6VQB - chains J and N of the 16 polymer chains in the assembly; structure by electron microscopy, 3.60 A resolution.

# Chain J
Molecule: V-type proton ATPase subunit E 1
From: Rattus norvegicus
UniProtKB: Q6PCU2 (VATE1_RAT); residues 1-226 here = UniProt positions 1-226
Chain sequence (226 residues; numbered 1 to 226; the number before each row is that of its first residue):
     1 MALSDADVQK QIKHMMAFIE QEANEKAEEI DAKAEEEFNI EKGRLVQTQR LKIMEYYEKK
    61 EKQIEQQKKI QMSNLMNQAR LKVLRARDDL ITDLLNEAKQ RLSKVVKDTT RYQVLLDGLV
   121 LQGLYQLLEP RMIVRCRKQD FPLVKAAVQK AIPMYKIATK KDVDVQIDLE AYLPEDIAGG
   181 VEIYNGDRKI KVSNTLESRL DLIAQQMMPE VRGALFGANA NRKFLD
Not modelled in the structure: 1-65
UniProt features mapped onto this chain:
  - modified residue: Ala-2 (N-acetylalanine), Tyr-56 (Phosphotyrosine)

# Chain N
Molecule: V-type proton ATPase subunit G
From: Rattus norvegicus
UniProtKB: Q8R2H0 (Q8R2H0_RAT); residues 1-118 here = UniProt positions 1-118
Chain sequence (118 residues; numbered 1 to 118; the number before each row is that of its first residue):
     1 MASQSQGIQQ LLQAEKRAAE KVADARKRKA RRLKQAKEEA QMEVEQYRRE REQEFQSKQQ
    61 AAMGSQGNLS AEVEQATRRQ VQGMQSSQQR NRERVLTQLL GMVCDVRPQV HPNYRITV
Not modelled in the structure: 1-69, 117-118

# How chain J and chain N interact
Contacting residue pairs (60):
  Leu-75(J) with Ser-70(N); Val-73(N), hydrophobic
  Met-76(J) with Val-73(N), hydrophobic
  Ala-79(J) with Val-73(N), hydrophobic; Thr-77(N)
  Lys-82(J) with Glu-74(N), salt bridge
  Val-83(J) with Gln-80(N); Val-81(N), hydrophobic; Met-84(N), hydrophobic
  Ala-86(J) with Val-81(N), hydrophobic
  Arg-87(J) with Met-84(N)
  Leu-90(J) with Met-84(N), hydrophobic; Gln-85(N); Gln-88(N), hydrogen bond (backbone-side chain)
  Ile-91(J) with Gln-88(N)
  Leu-94(J) with Arg-92(N); Val-95(N), hydrophobic; Leu-96(N), hydrophobic
  Glu-97(J) with Leu-96(N)
  Ala-98(J) with Leu-96(N), hydrophobic; Leu-100(N)
  Arg-101(J) with Glu-93(N), salt bridge; Leu-96(N); Leu-100(N)
  Leu-102(J) with Leu-100(N), hydrophobic
  Arg-111(J) with Cys-104(N)
  Leu-115(J) with Cys-104(N); Val-106(N), hydrophobic
  Gly-118(J) with Val-106(N)
  Leu-119(J) with Val-106(N)
  Gln-122(J) with Val-106(N); Arg-107(N)
  Tyr-125(J) with Gln-109(N); Val-110(N), hydrophobic
  Leu-128(J) with Tyr-114(N), hydrophobic
  Thr-159(J) with Val-110(N); Tyr-114(N), hydrogen bond (backbone-side chain); Ile-116(N)
  Arg-199(J) with Val-103(N), hydrogen bond (side chain-backbone); Asp-105(N), hydrogen bond (side chain-backbone); Val-106(N), hydrogen bond (side chain-backbone)
  Leu-200(J) with Leu-99(N), hydrophobic; Val-103(N), hydrophobic
  Ile-203(J) with Leu-99(N), hydrophobic; Met-102(N); Val-103(N), hydrophobic
  Ala-204(J) with Leu-99(N), hydrophobic
  Met-207(J) with Gln-98(N); Met-102(N), hydrophobic
  Glu-210(J) with Gln-98(N), hydrogen bond
  Val-211(J) with Val-95(N), hydrophobic
  Ala-214(J) with Asn-91(N), hydrogen bond (backbone-side chain); Arg-94(N); Val-95(N), hydrophobic
  Leu-215(J) with Ser-87(N), hydrogen bond (backbone-side chain); Gln-88(N); Asn-91(N); Val-95(N), hydrophobic
  Phe-216(J) with Met-84(N), hydrophobic; Ser-87(N)
Other interface residues (no listed pair), chain J (36 interface residues in all): Asp-93, Leu-121, Lys-160, Lys-161
Other interface residues (no listed pair), chain N (30 interface residues in all): Pro-108

# Overview
The interface between chain J and chain N involves 36 residues on one side and 30 on the other; the contacts
include 8 hydrogen bonds and 2 salt bridges. Polar pairs include Lys-82(J)/Glu-74(N), Arg-101(J)/Glu-93(N) and
Leu-90(J)/Gln-88(N).
Chain J is V-type proton ATPase subunit E 1 and chain N is V-type proton ATPase subunit G, both from Rattus
norvegicus; the structure, Mammalian V-ATPase from rat brain soluble V1 region rotational state 2 with SidK
and ADP (from ..., was determined by electron microscopy (same publication as 6VQ9, 6VQA, 6VQI, 6VQJ and
6VQK).
